1T08 - chains A and C of the 3 polymer chains in the assembly; structure by X-ray diffraction, 2.10 A resolution.

Chain A:
Name: Beta-catenin
Organism: Homo sapiens
Notes: fragment: armadillo repeat (RESIDUES 146-664)
UniProt: P35222 (CTNB1_HUMAN); residue numbers follow UniProt; this construct covers 146-664
Sequence (519 residues; row label = number of the first residue in the row):
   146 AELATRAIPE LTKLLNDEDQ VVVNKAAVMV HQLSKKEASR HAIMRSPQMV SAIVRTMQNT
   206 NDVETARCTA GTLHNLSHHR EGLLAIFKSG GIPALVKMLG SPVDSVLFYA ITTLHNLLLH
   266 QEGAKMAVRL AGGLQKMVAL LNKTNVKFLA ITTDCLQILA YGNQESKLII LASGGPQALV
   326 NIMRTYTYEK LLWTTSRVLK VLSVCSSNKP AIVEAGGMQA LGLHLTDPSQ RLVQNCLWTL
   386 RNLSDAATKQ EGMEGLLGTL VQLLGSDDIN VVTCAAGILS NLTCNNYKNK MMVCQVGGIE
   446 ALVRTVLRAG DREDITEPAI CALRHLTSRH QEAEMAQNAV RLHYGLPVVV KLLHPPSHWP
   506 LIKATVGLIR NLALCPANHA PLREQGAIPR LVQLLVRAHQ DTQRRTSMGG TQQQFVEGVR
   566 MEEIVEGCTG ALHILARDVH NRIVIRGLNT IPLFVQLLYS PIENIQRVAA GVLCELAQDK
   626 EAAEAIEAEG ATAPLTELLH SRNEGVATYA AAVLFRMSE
Unresolved in the structure: 550-558

Chain C:
Name: Adenomatous polyposis coli protein
Organism: Homo sapiens
Notes: fragment: repeat 3 (RESIDUES 1484-1498)
UniProt: P25054 (APC_HUMAN); numbering as in UniProt (aligned over 1484-1498)
Sequence (15 residues; numbered 1484 to 1498; the number before each row is that of its first residue):
  1484 DADTLLHFAT ESTPD

Interface between chain A and chain C:
Pairs across the interface - 38 pairs, chain A then chain C:
  Tyr-306(A) / Glu-1494(C)
  Tyr-306(A) / Ser-1495(C)
  Gly-307(A) / Glu-1494(C)  hydrogen bond (backbone-side chain)
  Lys-312(A) / Glu-1494(C)  salt bridge
  Lys-345(A) / Thr-1493(C)
  Lys-345(A) / Glu-1494(C)
  Lys-345(A) / Ser-1495(C)  hydrogen bond (side chain-backbone)
  Val-346(A) / Glu-1494(C)
  Val-349(A) / Ala-1492(C)
  Val-349(A) / Thr-1493(C)
  Val-349(A) / Glu-1494(C)
  Trp-383(A) / Ser-1495(C)
  Trp-383(A) / Thr-1496(C)
  Trp-383(A) / Pro-1497(C)
  Arg-386(A) / Phe-1491(C)
  Arg-386(A) / Thr-1493(C)  hydrogen bond
  Asn-387(A) / Phe-1491(C)
  Asn-387(A) / Ala-1492(C)  hydrogen bond (side chain-backbone)
  Asn-387(A) / Thr-1493(C)  hydrogen bond (side chain-backbone)
  Asp-390(A) / Leu-1488(C)
  Asp-390(A) / Leu-1489(C)
  Asp-390(A) / His-1490(C)  salt bridge
  Ser-425(A) / Leu-1489(C)
  Asn-426(A) / Leu-1488(C)
  Asn-426(A) / Leu-1489(C)  hydrogen bond (side chain-backbone)
  Thr-428(A) / Asp-1486(C)
  Cys-429(A) / Asp-1486(C)  hydrogen bond (side chain-backbone)
  Cys-429(A) / Thr-1487(C)
  Cys-429(A) / Leu-1488(C)  hydrophobic
  Asn-430(A) / Asp-1486(C)  hydrogen bond (backbone-side chain)
  Lys-435(A) / Asp-1486(C)  salt bridge
  Glu-462(A) / Leu-1489(C)
  Pro-463(A) / Leu-1489(C)  hydrophobic
  Arg-469(A) / Asp-1484(C)  salt bridge
  Arg-469(A) / Thr-1487(C)  hydrogen bond
  His-470(A) / Asp-1486(C)
  His-470(A) / Thr-1487(C)  hydrogen bond (side chain-backbone)
  Gly-512(A) / Asp-1484(C)
Also at the interface, not in a pair above, chain A (24 interface residues in all): Thr-393, Gly-422, Arg-474
Also at the interface, not in a pair above, chain C (14 interface residues in all): Ala-1485

In short:
Chain A and chain C form an interface of 24 and 14 residues respectively, with 10 hydrogen bonds and 4 salt
bridges. Among the polar pairs are Lys-312(A)/Glu-1494(C), Asp-390(A)/His-1490(C) and Lys-435(A)/Asp-1486(C).
Chain A is Beta-catenin and chain C is Adenomatous polyposis coli protein, both from Homo sapiens; the
structure, Crystal structure of beta-catenin/ICAT helical domain/unphosphorylated APC R3, was determined by
X-ray diffraction together with 1V18 from the same study.
